PDB entry 7P2Y | electron microscopy, 3.10 A resolution | chains B and d of the 22 polymer chains in the assembly

Chain B:
Name: ATP synthase subunit alpha
Source organism: Acinetobacter baumannii (strain ATCC 17978 / CIP 53.77 / LMG 1025 / NCDC KC755 / 5377)
Notes: EC 7.1.2.2
UniProt: A3M142 (ATPA_ACIBT); residues 1-514 here = UniProt positions 1-514
Amino-acid sequence (514 residues; row label = number of the first residue in the row):
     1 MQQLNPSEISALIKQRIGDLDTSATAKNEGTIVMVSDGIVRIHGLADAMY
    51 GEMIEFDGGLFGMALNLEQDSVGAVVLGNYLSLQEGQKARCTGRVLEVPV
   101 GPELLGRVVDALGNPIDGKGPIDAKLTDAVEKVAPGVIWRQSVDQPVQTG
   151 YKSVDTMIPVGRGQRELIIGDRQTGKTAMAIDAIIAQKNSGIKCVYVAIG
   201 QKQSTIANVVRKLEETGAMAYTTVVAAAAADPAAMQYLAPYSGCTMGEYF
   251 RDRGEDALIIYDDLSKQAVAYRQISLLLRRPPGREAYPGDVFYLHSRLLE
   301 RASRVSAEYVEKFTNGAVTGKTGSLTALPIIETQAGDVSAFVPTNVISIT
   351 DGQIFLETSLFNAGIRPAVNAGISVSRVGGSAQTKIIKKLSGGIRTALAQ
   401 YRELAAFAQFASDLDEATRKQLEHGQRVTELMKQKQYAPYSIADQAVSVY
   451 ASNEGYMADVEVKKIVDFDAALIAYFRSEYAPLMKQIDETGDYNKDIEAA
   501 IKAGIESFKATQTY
Curated features (UniProtKB/Swiss-Prot):
  - binding site (ATP): Gly-170 to Thr-177
  - site: Ser-374 (Required for activity)
Bound ions: Mg2+: Thr-177 (together with ATP)
Small-molecule neighbours: ATP (adenosine-5'-triphosphate): Tyr-151, Asp-171, Arg-172, Gln-173, Thr-174, Gly-175, Lys-176, Thr-177, Ala-178, Glu-332, Phe-361, Arg-366, Pro-367, Gln-434, Lys-435, Gln-436

Chain d:
Name: ATP synthase subunit delta
Source organism: Acinetobacter baumannii (strain ATCC 17978 / CIP 53.77 / LMG 1025 / NCDC KC755 / 5377)
UniProt: A3M141 (ATPD_ACIBT); residue numbers follow UniProt; this construct covers 1-178
Amino-acid sequence (178 residues; each row starts with the number of its first residue):
     1 MAELLTLARPYAKAAFAYASEQGATDNWSNALQVLSAAVQDEAFSAYLNR
    51 PELTPAEQVKLFAKVLGEDQSQAVSNFLTLLADNDRLVLLPEIAAEYEQL
   101 KSQNNNNVDVVIESAFPLTAEQEQLLKSALEKRFNSTVTVSVEVKPELIA
   151 GVVIRAGDQVIDDSALNKLEKMRTRLLA
Unresolved in the structure: 1-2, 177-178

How chain B and chain d interact:
Contacting residue pairs - 23 pairs, chain B then chain d:
  Met-1(B) with Leu-4(d), hydrophobic; Leu-7(d), hydrophobic; Val-88(d), hydrophobic
  Gln-2(B) with Arg-86(d), hydrogen bond (backbone-side chain)
  Gln-3(B) with Glu-3(d); Arg-86(d), hydrogen bond (backbone-side chain)
  Leu-4(B) with Leu-7(d), hydrophobic; Arg-86(d)
  Asn-5(B) with Asn-84(d)
  Glu-8(B) with Tyr-11(d), hydrogen bond; Asn-84(d); Arg-86(d), salt bridge
  Ser-10(B) with Ala-14(d)
  Ile-13(B) with Tyr-11(d), hydrophobic; Ala-14(d), hydrophobic; Leu-80(d), hydrophobic
  Lys-14(B) with Ala-14(d); Glu-21(d), salt bridge
  Arg-16(B) with Leu-80(d)
  Ile-17(B) with Tyr-18(d), hydrophobic; Asn-76(d); Phe-77(d), hydrophobic
  Leu-20(B) with Asn-76(d)
Other interface residues (no listed pair), chain B (13 interface residues in all): Ile-9
Other interface residues (no listed pair), chain d (19 interface residues in all): Pro-10, Lys-13, Ala-15, Ala-17, Trp-28, Ala-73

Overview:
The interface between chain B and chain d involves 13 residues on one side and 19 on the other; the contacts
include 3 hydrogen bonds and 2 salt bridges. Among the polar pairs are Glu-8(B)/Arg-86(d), Lys-14(B)/Glu-21(d)
and Gln-2(B)/Arg-86(d). Ligands of chain B: ATP.
Chain B is ATP synthase subunit alpha and chain d is ATP synthase subunit delta, both from Acinetobacter
baumannii (strain ATCC 17978 / CIP 53.77 / LMG 1025 / NCDC KC755 / 5377); the structure, F1Fo-ATP synthase
from Acinetobacter baumannii (state 1), was determined by electron microscopy together with 7P3N and 7P3W from
the same study.
